1G21 - chains B and F of the 8 polymer chains in the assembly; structure by X-ray diffraction, 3.00 A resolution.

Chain B:
Protein: Nitrogenase molybdenum-iron protein beta chain
Organism: Azotobacter vinelandii
Notes: EC 1.18.6.1
UniProtKB: P07329 (NIFK_AZOVI); residue numbers follow UniProt; this construct covers 1-523
Amino-acid sequence (523 residues; row label = number of the first residue in the row):
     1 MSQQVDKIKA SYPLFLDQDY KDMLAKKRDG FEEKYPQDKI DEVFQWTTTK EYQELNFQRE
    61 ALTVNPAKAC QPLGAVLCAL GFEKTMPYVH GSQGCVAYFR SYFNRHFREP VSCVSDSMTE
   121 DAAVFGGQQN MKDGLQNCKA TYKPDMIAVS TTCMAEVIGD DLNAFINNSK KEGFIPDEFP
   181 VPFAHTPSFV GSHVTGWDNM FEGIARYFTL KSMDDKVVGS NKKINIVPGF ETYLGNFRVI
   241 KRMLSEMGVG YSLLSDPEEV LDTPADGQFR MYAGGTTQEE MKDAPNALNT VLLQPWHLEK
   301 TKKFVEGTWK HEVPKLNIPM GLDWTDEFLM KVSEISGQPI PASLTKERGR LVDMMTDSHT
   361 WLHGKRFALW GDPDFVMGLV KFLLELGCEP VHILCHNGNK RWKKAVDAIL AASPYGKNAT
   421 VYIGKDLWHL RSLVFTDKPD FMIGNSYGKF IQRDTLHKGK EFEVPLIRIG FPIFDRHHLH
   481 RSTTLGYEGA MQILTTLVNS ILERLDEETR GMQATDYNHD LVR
Disordered / not traced: 1
Bound ions: fe(8)-S(7) cluster Fe: C70, C95, C153, S188 (shared with 3 residues of chain A); Ca2+ site 1: R108, E109 (shared with 1 residue of chain D); Ca2+ site 2: D353, D357 (shared with 2 residues of chain D)
Ligand contacts: fe(8)-S(7) cluster (CLF): C70, P72, S92, G94, C95, Y98, F99, T152, C153, S188

Chain F:
Protein: Nitrogenase iron protein
Organism: Azotobacter vinelandii
Notes: EC 1.18.6.1
UniProtKB: P00459 (NIFH1_AZOVI); aligned to UniProt positions 1-288 over residues 1-289 (the alignment contains insertions or deletions, so no single offset holds)
Amino-acid sequence (289 residues; numbered 0 to 289; 1 number in that range is skipped by the numbering (no residue carries it; nothing is unmodelled there); the number before each row is that of its first residue; numbering starts at 0):
     0 MAMRQCAIYG KGGIGKSTTT QNLVAALAEM GKKVMIVGCD PKADSTRLIL HSKAQNTIME
    60 MAAEAGTVED LELEDVLKAG YGGVKCVESG GPEPGVGCAG RGVITAINFL EEEGAYEDDL
   120 DFVFYDV
   128 GDVVCGGFAM PIRENKAQEI YIVCSGEMMA MYAANNISKG IVKYANSGSV RLGGLICNSR
   188 NTDREDELII ALANKLGTQM IHFVPRDNVV QRAEIRRMTV IEYDPKAKQA DEYRALARKV
   248 VDNKLLVIPN PITMDELEEL LMEFGIMEVE DESIVGKTAE EV
Disordered / not traced: 0-1, 270-289
Bound ions: Mg2+: S16 (together with ATP); 4Fe-4S cluster Fe: C97, C132 (shared with 2 residues of chain E)
Ligand contacts:
  - ATP (adenosine-5'-triphosphate): G11, G12, I13, G14, K15, S16, T17, D39, K41, D43, D125, N185, R187, V211, P212, R213, D214, V217, Q218, E221, Q236, Y240
  - 4Fe-4S cluster (SF4): C97, A98, G99, V131, C132

Interface between chain B and chain F:
Contacting residue pairs - 20 pairs, chain B then chain F:
  E156(B) with R100(F), salt bridge; I103(F)
  V157(B) with C97(F), hydrophobic
  I158(B) with G133(F), hydrogen bond (backbone-backbone); G134(F)
  G159(B) with I103(F); G133(F)
  D161(B) with R140(F), salt bridge; Y171(F)
  A164(B) with S174(F)
  N167(B) with S174(F)
  N168(B) with K170(F); S174(F)
  K171(B) with N173(F)
  H185(B) with R140(F)
  P187(B) with R100(F)
  F189(B) with R100(F)
  V190(B) with E68(F)
  K303(B) with E111(F), hydrogen bond (side chain-backbone)
  K400(B) with D69(F), salt bridge
Also at the interface, not in a pair above, chain B (17 interface residues in all): D160, K300
Also at the interface, not in a pair above, chain F (15 interface residues in all): E110, C132

Overview:
The interface between chain B and chain F involves 17 residues on one side and 15 on the other; the contacts
include 2 hydrogen bonds and 3 salt bridges. Polar contacts include E156(B)-R100(F), D161(B)-R140(F) and
K400(B)-D69(F). Chain B binds fe(8)-S(7) cluster.
Here chain B is Nitrogenase molybdenum-iron protein beta chain and chain F is Nitrogenase iron protein, both
from Azotobacter vinelandii. Entry 1G21 (Mgatp-bound and nucleotide-free structures of a nitrogenase protein
complex between leu127del-Fe protein and the mofe protein) was determined by X-ray diffraction (same
publication as 1G20).
